Entry 2DUP (X-ray diffraction, 2.10 A resolution); this record covers chain A.

Chain A:
Protein: Vesicular integral-membrane protein VIP36
Organism: Canis lupus familiaris
UniProtKB: P49256 (LMAN2_CANFA); residues 51-301 here = UniProt positions 51-301
Chain sequence (253 residues; each row starts with the number of its first residue):
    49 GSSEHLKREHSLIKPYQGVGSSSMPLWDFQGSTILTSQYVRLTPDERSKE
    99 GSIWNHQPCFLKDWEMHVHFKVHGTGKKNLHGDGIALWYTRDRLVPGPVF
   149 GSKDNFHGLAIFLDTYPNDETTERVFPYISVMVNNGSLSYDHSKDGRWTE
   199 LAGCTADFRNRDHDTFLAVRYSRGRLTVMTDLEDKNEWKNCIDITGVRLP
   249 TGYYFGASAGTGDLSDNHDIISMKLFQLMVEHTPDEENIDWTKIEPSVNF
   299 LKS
Unresolved in the structure: 49-51, 282-286
Sequence notes: expression tag (49-50)
UniProt features mapped onto this chain:
  - binding site (a carbohydrate): S96, D131, Y164 to N166, H190, G260 to L262
  - binding site (Ca(2+)): D162, Y164, N166, D193
  - glycosylation: N183 (N-linked (GlcNAc...) asparagine)
Disulfides: C202-C239
Ion coordination: Ca2+: D162, Y164, N166, D193

Summary:
D162, Y164, N166 and D193 form the Ca2+ site. Curated annotation (UniProt) lists 9 carbohydrate-binding
residues and 4 Ca2+-binding residues.
Chain A is Vesicular integral-membrane protein VIP36 (Canis lupus familiaris); the structure, Crystal
structure of VIP36 exoplasmic/lumenal domain, metal-free form, was determined by X-ray diffraction (same
publication as 2DUO, 2DUQ, 2DUR and 2E6V).
